Entry 7CB7 (X-ray diffraction, 1.69 A resolution); this record covers chains A and B.

# Chain A (and B)
Molecule: 3C-like proteinase
From: Severe acute respiratory syndrome coronavirus 2
Notes: EC 3.4.22.69; chain B of this document is another copy of the same molecule, construct and numbering; everything in this record applies to it too
UniProtKB: P0DTD1 (R1AB_SARS2); residues 1-306 here correspond to UniProt positions 3264-3569 (UniProt number = residue number + 3263)
Chain sequence (311 residues; each row starts with the number of its first residue; numbers below 1 keep their minus sign (Gly-4 is residue -4)):
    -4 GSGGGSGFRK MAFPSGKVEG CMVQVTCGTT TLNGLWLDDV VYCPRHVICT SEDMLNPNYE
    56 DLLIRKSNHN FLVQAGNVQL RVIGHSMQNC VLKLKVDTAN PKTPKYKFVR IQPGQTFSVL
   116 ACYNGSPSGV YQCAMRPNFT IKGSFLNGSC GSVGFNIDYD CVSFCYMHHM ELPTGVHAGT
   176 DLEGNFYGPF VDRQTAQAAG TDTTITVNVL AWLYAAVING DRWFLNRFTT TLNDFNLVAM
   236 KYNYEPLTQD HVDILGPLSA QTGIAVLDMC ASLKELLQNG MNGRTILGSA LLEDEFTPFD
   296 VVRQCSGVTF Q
Not modelled in the structure: 303-306 (chain B: -4 to 0, 306)
Glycans and other covalent adducts: compound K36 linked to Cys145; compound B1S linked to Cys145
Construct notes: expression tag (-4 to 0)
Ion coordination: Na+: Gly-2, Ser1
Residues lining bound ligands: B1S / K36: His41, Met49, Tyr54, Phe140, Leu141, Asn142, Gly143, Ser144, His163, His164, Met165, Glu166, His172, Asp187, Arg188, Gln189
Swiss-Prot annotation at these positions:
  - active site: His41 (For 3CL-PRO activity), Cys145 (Nucleophile)
  - site: Gln306 (Cleavage)
  - cross-link (Glycyl lysine isopeptide (Lys-Gly)): Lys5 (interchain with G-Cter in ubiquitin), Lys90 (interchain with G-Cter in ubiquitin)
What the authors report for this chain:
  - self-association interface (contacts with another copy of this molecule); pairs are residue here / residue on that copy: Arg4-Glu290 (salt bridge)
  - binding site for the ligand K36: His41, Phe140, Gly143, Cys145, His163, His164, Glu166, Gln189
  - catalytic residues: His41, Gly143, Ser144, Cys145
  - binding site for the ligand B1S: His41

# Interface between chain A and chain B
Contacting residue pairs - 77 pairs, chain A then chain B:
  Gly-4(A) - Gly138(B)
  Gly-4(A) - Ser139(B)
  Gly-4(A) - Phe140(B)  hydrogen bond (backbone-backbone)
  Gly-4(A) - Leu141(B)
  Gly-4(A) - Glu166(B)  hydrogen bond (backbone-side chain)
  Gly-4(A) - His172(B)
  Ser-3(A) - Gly138(B)
  Ser-3(A) - Ser139(B)
  Gly-2(A) - Lys137(B)
  Gly-2(A) - Gly138(B)  hydrogen bond (backbone-backbone)
  Gly-2(A) - Gly170(B)
  Gly-2(A) - Val171(B)
  Gly-1(A) - Thr169(B)
  Gly-1(A) - Gly170(B)
  Ser1(A) - Lys137(B)  hydrogen bond
  Arg4(A) - Tyr126(B)
  Arg4(A) - Gln127(B)  hydrogen bond (side chain-backbone)
  Arg4(A) - Cys128(B)
  Arg4(A) - Lys137(B)  hydrogen bond (side chain-backbone)
  Arg4(A) - Gly138(B)
  Arg4(A) - Glu290(B)  salt bridge
  Lys5(A) - Tyr126(B)
  Met6(A) - Gly124(B)
  Met6(A) - Val125(B)
  Met6(A) - Tyr126(B)  hydrophobic
  Ala7(A) - Gly124(B)
  Ala7(A) - Val125(B)  hydrogen bond (backbone-backbone)
  Phe8(A) - Val125(B)
  Pro9(A) - Ser10(B)
  Pro9(A) - Glu14(B)
  Pro9(A) - Pro122(B)  hydrophobic
  Pro9(A) - Ser123(B)
  Pro9(A) - Gly124(B)
  Ser10(A) - Pro9(B)
  Ser10(A) - Ser10(B)  hydrogen bond (side chain-backbone)
  Ser10(A) - Glu14(B)  hydrogen bond (backbone-side chain)
  Gly11(A) - Gly11(B)
  Gly11(A) - Glu14(B)  hydrogen bond (backbone-side chain)
  Glu14(A) - Pro9(B)
  Glu14(A) - Ser10(B)  hydrogen bond (side chain-backbone)
  Glu14(A) - Gly11(B)  hydrogen bond (side chain-backbone)
  Tyr118(A) - Gly302(B)
  Tyr118(A) - Thr304(B)
  Ser121(A) - Thr304(B)
  Pro122(A) - Pro9(B)  hydrophobic
  Pro122(A) - Thr304(B)
  Pro122(A) - Phe305(B)  hydrogen bond (backbone-backbone)
  Ser123(A) - Pro9(B)
  Ser123(A) - Arg298(B)  hydrogen bond (backbone-side chain)
  Ser123(A) - Val303(B)  hydrogen bond (side chain-backbone)
  Ser123(A) - Thr304(B)
  Ser123(A) - Phe305(B)
  Gly124(A) - Met6(B)
  Gly124(A) - Ala7(B)
  Gly124(A) - Pro9(B)
  Gly124(A) - Arg298(B)
  Val125(A) - Met6(B)
  Val125(A) - Ala7(B)  hydrogen bond (backbone-backbone)
  Val125(A) - Phe8(B)
  Val125(A) - Pro9(B)  hydrophobic
  Tyr126(A) - Lys5(B)
  Tyr126(A) - Met6(B)  hydrophobic
  Ser139(A) - Met6(B)
  Ser139(A) - Gln299(B)  hydrogen bond
  Leu141(A) - Gln299(B)
  Leu141(A) - Cys300(B)
  Leu141(A) - Ser301(B)
  Leu141(A) - Gly302(B)
  Gly283(A) - Leu286(B)
  Arg298(A) - Ser123(B)  hydrogen bond (side chain-backbone)
  Arg298(A) - Gly124(B)
  Arg298(A) - Leu141(B)
  Gln299(A) - Ser139(B)  hydrogen bond (backbone-side chain)
  Gln299(A) - Leu141(B)
  Cys300(A) - Leu141(B)
  Ser301(A) - Leu141(B)
  Gly302(A) - Leu141(B)
Other interface residues (no listed pair), chain A (34 interface residues in all): Gly0, Lys12, Leu115, Thr280, Ala285
Other interface residues (no listed pair), chain B (39 interface residues in all): Arg4, Lys12, Leu115, Ala129

# In short
The interface between chain A and chain B involves 34 residues on one side and 39 on the other; the contacts
include 19 hydrogen bonds and 1 salt bridge. Among the polar pairs are Arg4(A)-Glu290(B), Gly-4(A)-Glu166(B)
and Ser1(A)-Lys137(B). From the paper: catalytic residues His41(A), Gly143(A) and Ser144(A) among others; a
binding site for the ligand K36 at His41(A), Phe140(A) and Gly143(A) among others.
Chain A and chain B are both 3C-like proteinase (Severe acute respiratory syndrome coronavirus 2); the
structure, 1.7A resolution structure of SARS-CoV-2 main protease (Mpro) in complex with broad-spectrum
coronavirus protease inhibitor GC376, was determined by X-ray diffraction, deposited together with 7CAM.
